PDB entry 5UAQ | X-ray diffraction, 3.60 A resolution | chains D and E of the 6 polymer chains in the assembly

# Chain D
Protein: DNA-directed RNA polymerase subunit beta'
Organism: Escherichia coli (strain K12)
Notes: EC 2.7.7.6
UniProt: P0A8T7 (RPOC_ECOLI); residues 1-1407 here = UniProt positions 1-1407
Chain sequence (1407 residues; numbered 1 to 1407; the number before each row is that of its first residue):
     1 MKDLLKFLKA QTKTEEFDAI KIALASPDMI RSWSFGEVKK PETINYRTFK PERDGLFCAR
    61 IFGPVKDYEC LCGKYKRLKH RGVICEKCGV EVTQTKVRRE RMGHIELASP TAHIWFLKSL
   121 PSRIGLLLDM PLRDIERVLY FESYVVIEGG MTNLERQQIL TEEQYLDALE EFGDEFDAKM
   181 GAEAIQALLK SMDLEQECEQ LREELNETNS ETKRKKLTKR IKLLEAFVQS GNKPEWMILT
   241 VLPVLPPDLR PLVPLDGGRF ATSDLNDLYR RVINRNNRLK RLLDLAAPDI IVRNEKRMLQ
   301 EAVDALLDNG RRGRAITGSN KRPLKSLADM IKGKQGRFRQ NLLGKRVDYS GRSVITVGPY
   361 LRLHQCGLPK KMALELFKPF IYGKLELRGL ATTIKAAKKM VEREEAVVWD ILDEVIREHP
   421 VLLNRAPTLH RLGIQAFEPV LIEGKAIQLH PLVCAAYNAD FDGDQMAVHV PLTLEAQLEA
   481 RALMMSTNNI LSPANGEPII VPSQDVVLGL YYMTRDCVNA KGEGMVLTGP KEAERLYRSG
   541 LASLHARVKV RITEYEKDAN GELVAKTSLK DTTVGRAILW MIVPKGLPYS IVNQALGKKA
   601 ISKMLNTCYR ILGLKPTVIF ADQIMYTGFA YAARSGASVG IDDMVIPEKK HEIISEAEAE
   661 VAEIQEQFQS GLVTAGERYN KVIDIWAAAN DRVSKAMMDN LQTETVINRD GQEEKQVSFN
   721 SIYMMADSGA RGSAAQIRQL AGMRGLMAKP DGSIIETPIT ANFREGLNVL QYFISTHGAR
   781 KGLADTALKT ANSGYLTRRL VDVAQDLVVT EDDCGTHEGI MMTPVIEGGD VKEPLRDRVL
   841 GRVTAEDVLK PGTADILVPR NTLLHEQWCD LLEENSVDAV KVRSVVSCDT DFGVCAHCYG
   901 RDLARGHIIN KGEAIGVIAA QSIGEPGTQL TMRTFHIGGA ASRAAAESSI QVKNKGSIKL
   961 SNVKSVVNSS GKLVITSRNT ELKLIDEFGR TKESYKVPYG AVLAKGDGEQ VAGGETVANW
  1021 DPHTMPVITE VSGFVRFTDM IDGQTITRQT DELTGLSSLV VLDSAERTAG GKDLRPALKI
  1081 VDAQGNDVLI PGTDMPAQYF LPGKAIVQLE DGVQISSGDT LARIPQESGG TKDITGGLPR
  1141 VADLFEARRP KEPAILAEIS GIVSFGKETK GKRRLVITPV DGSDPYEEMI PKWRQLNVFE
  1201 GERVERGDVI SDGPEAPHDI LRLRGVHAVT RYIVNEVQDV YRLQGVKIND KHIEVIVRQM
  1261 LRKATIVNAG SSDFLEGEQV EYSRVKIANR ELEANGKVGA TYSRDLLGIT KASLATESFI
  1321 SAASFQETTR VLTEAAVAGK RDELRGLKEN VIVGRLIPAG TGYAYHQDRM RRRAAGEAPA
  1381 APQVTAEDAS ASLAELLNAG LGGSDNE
Not modelled in the structure: 1-7, 932-1134, 1377-1407
Metal / ion sites: Zn2+ site 1: C70, C72, C85, C88; Mg2+ near D462 (its only coordinating residue here); Zn2+ site 2: C814, C888, C895, C898
Swiss-Prot annotation at these positions:
  - binding site (Zn(2+)): C70, C72, C85, C88, C814, C888, C895, C898
  - binding site (Mg(2+)): D460, D462, D464
  - modified residue: K983 (N6-acetyllysine)

# Chain E
Protein: DNA-directed RNA polymerase subunit omega
Organism: Escherichia coli (strain K12)
Notes: EC 2.7.7.6
UniProt: P0A800 (RPOZ_ECOLI); residue numbers follow UniProt; this construct covers 1-91
Chain sequence (91 residues; row label = number of the first residue in the row):
     1 MARVTVQDAV EKIGNRFDLV LVAARRARQM QVGGKDPLVP EENDKTTVIA LREIEEGLIN
    61 NQILDVRERQ EQQEQEAAEL QAVTAIAEGR R
Not modelled in the structure: 1, 91

# Chain D / chain E interface
Residue-residue contacts (55):
  H364(D) - V4(E)
  E414(D) - K45(E)  hydrogen bond (backbone-side chain)
  V415(D) - K45(E)  hydrogen bond (backbone-side chain)
  I416(D) - K45(E)
  R417(D) - N43(E)
  R417(D) - D44(E)  salt bridge
  R417(D) - K45(E)
  E418(D) - A2(E)
  E418(D) - D44(E)
  E418(D) - K45(E)
  E418(D) - V48(E)
  H419(D) - K45(E)
  R431(D) - R16(E)
  E438(D) - A2(E)
  L474(D) - A27(E)  hydrophobic
  L474(D) - R28(E)
  L474(D) - Q31(E)
  E475(D) - A24(E)
  E475(D) - R28(E)  salt bridge
  Q477(D) - T47(E)
  L478(D) - V20(E)
  L478(D) - A23(E)
  L478(D) - A24(E)
  L478(D) - T47(E)
  E479(D) - V20(E)
  R481(D) - R3(E)  hydrogen bond (side chain-backbone)
  R481(D) - T47(E)
  R481(D) - L51(E)
  A482(D) - V20(E)  hydrophobic
  L483(D) - F17(E)  hydrophobic
  L483(D) - V20(E)  hydrophobic
  T487(D) - V4(E)  hydrogen bond (side chain-backbone)
  T487(D) - T5(E)
  N488(D) - V6(E)
  N488(D) - R16(E)
  N489(D) - R16(E)
  L614(D) - T5(E)
  L614(D) - Q7(E)
  K615(D) - T5(E)
  K615(D) - Q7(E)
  K615(D) - D8(E)
  L903(D) - R16(E)
  R905(D) - V10(E)
  R905(D) - R16(E)
  H907(D) - Q7(E)
  H907(D) - E11(E)  salt bridge
  N910(D) - G14(E)
  N910(D) - N15(E)  hydrogen bond (side chain-backbone)
  N910(D) - R16(E)
  K911(D) - N15(E)  hydrogen bond (backbone-side chain)
  K911(D) - F17(E)
  G912(D) - F17(E)
  E913(D) - R16(E)  salt bridge
  E913(D) - F17(E)
  T1361(D) - L21(E)
Interface residues without a listed pair, chain D (35 interface residues in all): R362, T473, V618, G1360, A1364
Interface residues without a listed pair, chain E (27 interface residues in all): E42

# Summary
35 residues of chain D face 27 of chain E across their interface; the contacts include 6 hydrogen bonds and 4
salt bridges. Among the polar pairs are R417(D)-D44(E), E475(D)-R28(E) and H907(D)-E11(E). UniProt lists 8
Zn2+-binding residues and 3 Mg2+-binding residues on chain D.
Chain D is DNA-directed RNA polymerase subunit beta' and chain E is DNA-directed RNA polymerase subunit omega,
both from Escherichia coli (strain K12); the structure, Escherichia coli RNA polymerase RpoB H526Y mutant, was
determined by X-ray diffraction (same publication as 5UAG, 5UAC, 5UAH, 5UAJ and 5UAL).
